Entry 6ZTZ (electron microscopy, 6.50 A resolution (low resolution: residue-level contacts below are approximate; hydrogen-bond / salt-bridge calls are withheld)); this record covers chains B and P of the 11 polymer chains in the assembly.

# Chain B
Molecule: Inner capsid protein lambda-1
Source organism: Reovirus sp
UniProtKB: Q9WAB2 (LMBD1_REOVL); numbering as in UniProt (aligned over 241-1275)
Sequence (1035 residues; numbered 241 to 1275; the number before each row is that of its first residue):
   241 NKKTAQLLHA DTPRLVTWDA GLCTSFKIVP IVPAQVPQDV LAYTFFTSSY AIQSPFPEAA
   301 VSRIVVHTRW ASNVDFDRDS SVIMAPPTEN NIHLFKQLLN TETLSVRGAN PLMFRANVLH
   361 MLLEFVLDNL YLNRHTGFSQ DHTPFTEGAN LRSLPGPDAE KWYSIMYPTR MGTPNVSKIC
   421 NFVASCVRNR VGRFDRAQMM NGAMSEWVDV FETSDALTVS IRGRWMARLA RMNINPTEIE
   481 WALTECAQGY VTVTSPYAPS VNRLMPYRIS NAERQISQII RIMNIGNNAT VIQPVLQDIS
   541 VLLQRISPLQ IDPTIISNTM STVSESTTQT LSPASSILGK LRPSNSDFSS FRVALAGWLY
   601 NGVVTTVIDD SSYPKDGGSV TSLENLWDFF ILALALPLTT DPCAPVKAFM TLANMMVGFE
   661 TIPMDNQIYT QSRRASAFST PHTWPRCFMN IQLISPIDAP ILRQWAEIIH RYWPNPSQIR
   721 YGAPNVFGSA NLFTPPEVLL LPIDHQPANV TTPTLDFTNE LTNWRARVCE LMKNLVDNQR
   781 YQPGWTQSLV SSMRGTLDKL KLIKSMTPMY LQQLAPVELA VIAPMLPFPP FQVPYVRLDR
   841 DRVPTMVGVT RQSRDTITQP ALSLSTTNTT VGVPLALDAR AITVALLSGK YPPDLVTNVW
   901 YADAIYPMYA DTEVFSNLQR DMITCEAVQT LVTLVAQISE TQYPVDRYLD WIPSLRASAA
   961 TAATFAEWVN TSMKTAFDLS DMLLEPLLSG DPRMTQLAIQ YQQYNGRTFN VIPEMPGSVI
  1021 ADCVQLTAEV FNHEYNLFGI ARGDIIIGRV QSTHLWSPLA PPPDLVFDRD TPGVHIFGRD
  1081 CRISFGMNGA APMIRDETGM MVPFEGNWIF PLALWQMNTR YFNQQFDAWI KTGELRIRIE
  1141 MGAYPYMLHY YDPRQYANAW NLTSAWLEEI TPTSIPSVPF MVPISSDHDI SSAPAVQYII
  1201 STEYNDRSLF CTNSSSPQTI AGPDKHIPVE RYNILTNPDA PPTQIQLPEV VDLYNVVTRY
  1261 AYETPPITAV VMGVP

# Chain P
Molecule: Inner capsid protein sigma-2
Source organism: Reovirus sp
UniProtKB: P11314 (SIGM2_REOVL); residue numbers follow UniProt; this construct covers 2-418
Sequence (417 residues; numbered 2 to 418; the number before each row is that of its first residue):
     2 ARAAFLFKTV GFGGLQNVPI NDELSSHLLR AGNSPWQLTQ FLDWISLGRG LATSALVPTA
    62 GSRYYQMSCL LSGTLQIPFR PNHRWGDIRF LRLVWSAPTL DGLVVAPPQV LAQPALQAQA
   122 DRVYDCDDYP FLARDPRFKH RVYQQLSAVT LLNLTGFGPI SYVRVDEDMW SGDVNQLLMN
   182 YFGHTFAEIA YTLCQASANR PWEHDGTYAR MTQIILSLFW LSYVGVIHQQ NTYRTFYFQC
   242 NRRGDAAEVW ILSCSLNHSA QIRPGNRSLF VMPTSPDWNM DVNLILSSTL TGCLCSGSQL
   302 PLIDNNSVPA VSRNIHGWTG RAGNQLHGFQ VRRMVTEFCD RLRRDGVMTQ AQQNQIEALA
   362 DQTQQFKRDK LEAWAREDDQ YNQANPNSTM FRTKPFTNAQ WGRGNTGATS AAIAALI

# Interface between chain B and chain P
Pairs across the interface - 59 pairs, chain B then chain P:
  R464(B) - Q41(P)
  R464(B) - W45(P)
  R468(B) - T40(P)
  R468(B) - D44(P)
  R471(B) - L43(P)
  R471(B) - D44(P)
  R471(B) - Y192(P)
  R471(B) - C195(P)
  R471(B) - Q196(P)
  M472(B) - Q196(P)
  N473(B) - Q196(P)
  N475(B) - N181(P)
  N475(B) - Y182(P)
  T477(B) - N181(P)
  E478(B) - Y209(P)
  W481(B) - Q177(P)
  W481(B) - Y209(P)
  Y497(B) - M180(P)
  A498(B) - M180(P)
  P499(B) - F183(P)
  S500(B) - M180(P)
  S500(B) - N181(P)
  S500(B) - Y182(P)
  S500(B) - F183(P)
  S500(B) - H185(P)
  V501(B) - F183(P)
  V501(B) - G184(P)
  V501(B) - H185(P)
  R508(B) - Q196(P)
  R508(B) - N200(P)
  P736(B) - R138(P)
  T858(B) - S97(P)
  T858(B) - V105(P)
  Q859(B) - W86(P)
  Q859(B) - G87(P)
  Q859(B) - W96(P)
  Q859(B) - S97(P)
  Q859(B) - A98(P)
  P860(B) - S97(P)
  P860(B) - A98(P)
  A861(B) - W86(P)
  T933(B) - R31(P)
  Q942(B) - V105(P)
  Q942(B) - V106(P)
  Y943(B) - V105(P)
  Y943(B) - V106(P)
  P944(B) - L30(P)
  P944(B) - L104(P)
  P944(B) - V105(P)
  P944(B) - V106(P)
  D946(B) - R31(P)
  Y948(B) - R31(P)
  E1014(B) - N34(P)
  E1014(B) - S35(P)
  E1014(B) - P36(P)
  E1014(B) - W37(P)
  G1017(B) - T40(P)
  D1022(B) - Q41(P)
  I1245(B) - T54(P)
Interface residues without a listed pair, chain B (45 interface residues in all): M439, M466, A467, P476, P496, I509, N725, T856, T941, V945, M1015, V1019, T1243, L1247, T1258
Interface residues without a listed pair, chain P (45 interface residues in all): A32, G33, L48, G51, L52, S55, A56, D102, P108, P109, L178, S254

# In short
Chain B and chain P each contribute 45 residues to their interface.
Chain B is Inner capsid protein lambda-1 and chain P is Inner capsid protein sigma-2, both from Reovirus sp;
the structure, Assembly intermediates of orthoreovirus captured in the cell, was determined by electron
microscopy, deposited together with 6XF7, 6XF8, 6ZTS and 6ZTY.
